Entry 5S5E (X-ray diffraction, 2.67 A resolution); this record covers chains C and E of the 6 polymer chains in the assembly.

== Chain C ==
Molecule: Tubulin alpha-1B chain
Source organism: Bos taurus
UniProtKB: P81947 (TBA1B_BOVIN); residue numbers follow UniProt; this construct covers 1-451
Amino-acid sequence (451 residues; row label = number of the first residue in the row):
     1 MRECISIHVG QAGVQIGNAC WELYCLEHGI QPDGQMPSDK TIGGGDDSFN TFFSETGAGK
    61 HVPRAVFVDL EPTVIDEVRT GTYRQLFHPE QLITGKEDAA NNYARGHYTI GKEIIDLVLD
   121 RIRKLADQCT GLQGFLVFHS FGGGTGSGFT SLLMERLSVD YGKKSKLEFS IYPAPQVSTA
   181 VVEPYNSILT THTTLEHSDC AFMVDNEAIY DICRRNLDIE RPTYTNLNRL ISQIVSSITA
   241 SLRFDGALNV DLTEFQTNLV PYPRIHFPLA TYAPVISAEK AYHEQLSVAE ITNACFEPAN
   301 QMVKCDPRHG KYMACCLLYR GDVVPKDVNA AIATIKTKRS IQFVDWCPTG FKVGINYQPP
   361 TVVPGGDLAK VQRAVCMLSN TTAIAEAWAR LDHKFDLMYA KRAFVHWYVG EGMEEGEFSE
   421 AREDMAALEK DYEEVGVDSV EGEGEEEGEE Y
Disordered / not traced: 441-451
Ion coordination: Ca2+ site 1: Asp39, Thr41, Gly44, Glu55; Ca2+ site 2: Glu284 (shared with 1 residue of chain B)
Ligand contacts:
  - GTP (guanosine-5'-triphosphate): Gly10, Gln11, Ala12, Gln15, Ile16, Asp69, Asp98, Ala99, Ala100, Asn101, Ser140, Gly142, Gly143, Gly144, Thr145, Gly146, Ile171, Pro173, Val177, Ser178, Thr179, Glu183, Asn206, Tyr224, Leu227, Asn228, Ile231
  - UQJ (3-(difluoromethyl)-1-methyl-1H-pyrazole-4-carboxamide): Thr253, Gln256, Thr257

== Chain E ==
Molecule: Stathmin-4
Source organism: Rattus norvegicus
UniProtKB: P63043 (STMN4_RAT); residues 5-145 here correspond to UniProt positions 49-189 (UniProt number = residue number + 44)
Amino-acid sequence (143 residues; numbered 3 to 145; the number before each row is that of its first residue):
     3 MADMEVIELN KCTSGQSFEV ILKPPSFDGV PEFNASLPRR RDPSLEEIQK KLEAAEERRK
    63 YQEAELLKHL AEKREHEREV IQKAIEENNN FIKMAKEKLA QKMESNKENR EAHLAAMLER
   123 LQEKDKHAEE VRKNKELKEE ASR
Disordered / not traced: 3-5, 29-43, 144-145
Construct notes: initiating methionine (3); expression tag (4)
UniProt features mapped onto this chain:
  - modified residue: Ser46 (Phosphoserine)

== How chain C and chain E interact ==
Pairs across the interface - 31 pairs, chain C then chain E:
  His107(C) with Lys104(E); Met105(E)
  Tyr108(C) with Lys104(E); Met105(E), hydrophobic; Asn108(E)
  Thr109(C) with Arg112(E)
  Lys112(C) with Met105(E)
  Glu155(C) with Leu101(E); Lys104(E), salt bridge
  Arg156(C) with Leu101(E)
  Ser158(C) with Phe93(E); Ile94(E)
  Val159(C) with Ile94(E); Ala97(E), hydrophobic; Lys98(E)
  Gly162(C) with Ile94(E)
  Lys163(C) with Asn90(E), hydrogen bond (backbone-side chain); Phe93(E)
  Glu196(C) with Phe93(E)
  His197(C) with Phe93(E)
  Val409(C) with His115(E), hydrogen bond (backbone-side chain)
  Gly410(C) with Arg112(E); His115(E)
  Glu411(C) with Asn108(E); Arg112(E), salt bridge
  Gly412(C) with Asn108(E), hydrogen bond (backbone-side chain); Asn111(E), hydrogen bond (backbone-side chain); Arg112(E)
  Met413(C) with Asn108(E)
  Glu414(C) with Ser107(E), hydrogen bond; Asn111(E), hydrogen bond
Other interface residues (no listed pair), chain C (21 interface residues in all): Leu152, Thr193, Glu417
Other interface residues (no listed pair), chain E (14 interface residues in all): Lys100

== In short ==
21 residues of chain C face 14 of chain E across their interface, with 6 hydrogen bonds and 2 salt bridges.
Polar pairs include Glu155(C)-Lys104(E), Glu411(C)-Arg112(E) and Lys163(C)-Asn90(E). Bound to chain C:
compound UQJ and GTP.
Chain C is Tubulin alpha-1B chain (Bos taurus) and chain E is Stathmin-4 (Rattus norvegicus); the structure,
Tubulin-Z1515654336-complex, was determined by X-ray diffraction, deposited together with 5S4L, 5S4M, 5S4N,
5S4O, 5S4P, 5S4Q and 52 further entries.
